Entry 4WNS (X-ray diffraction, 1.40 A resolution); this record covers chains A and B.

[Chain A (and B)]
Protein: Transthyretin
Organism: Homo sapiens
Notes: chain B of this document is another copy of the same molecule, construct and numbering; everything in this record applies to it too
UniProtKB: P02766 (TTHY_HUMAN); residues 1-127 here correspond to UniProt positions 21-147 (UniProt number = residue number + 20)
Chain sequence (127 residues; each row starts with the number of its first residue):
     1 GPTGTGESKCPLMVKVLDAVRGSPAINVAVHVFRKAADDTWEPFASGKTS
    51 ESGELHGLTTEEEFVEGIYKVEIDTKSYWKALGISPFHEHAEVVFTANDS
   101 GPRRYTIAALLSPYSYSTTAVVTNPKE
Disordered / not traced: 1-9, 125-127
UniProt features mapped onto this chain:
  - binding site (L-thyroxine): Lys15, Glu54, Ser117
  - modified residue: Cys10 (Sulfocysteine), Glu42 (4-carboxyglutamate), Ser52 (Phosphoserine)
  - glycosylation: Asn98 (N-linked (GlcNAc...) asparagine)

[How chain A and chain B interact]
Contacting residue pairs (41):
  Phe87(A) - Phe95(B)
  Phe87(A) - Tyr105(B)  hydrophobic
  Phe87(A) - Ile107(B)  hydrophobic
  Phe87(A) - Ala120(B)  hydrophobic
  Phe87(A) - Val122(B)  hydrophobic
  His88(A) - Val93(B)
  His88(A) - Val94(B)
  Glu89(A) - Val94(B)  hydrogen bond (backbone-backbone)
  Glu89(A) - Thr96(B)  hydrogen bond
  Glu92(A) - Glu92(B)
  Glu92(A) - Val94(B)
  Glu92(A) - Tyr116(B)  hydrogen bond (backbone-side chain)
  Val93(A) - His88(B)
  Val94(A) - His88(B)
  Val94(A) - Glu89(B)  hydrogen bond (backbone-backbone)
  Val94(A) - His90(B)
  Val94(A) - Glu92(B)
  Phe95(A) - Phe87(B)  hydrophobic
  Phe95(A) - Glu89(B)
  Thr96(A) - Glu89(B)  hydrogen bond
  Tyr105(A) - Phe87(B)  hydrophobic
  Ile107(A) - Phe87(B)  hydrophobic
  Tyr114(A) - Thr119(B)  hydrogen bond (backbone-side chain)
  Tyr114(A) - Ala120(B)  hydrogen bond (backbone-backbone)
  Ser115(A) - Thr118(B)  hydrogen bond (side chain-backbone)
  Ser115(A) - Thr119(B)  hydrogen bond
  Tyr116(A) - Glu92(B)  hydrogen bond (side chain-backbone)
  Tyr116(A) - Tyr116(B)
  Tyr116(A) - Ser117(B)
  Tyr116(A) - Thr118(B)  hydrogen bond (backbone-backbone)
  Ser117(A) - Tyr116(B)
  Ser117(A) - Ser117(B)
  Thr118(A) - His88(B)
  Thr118(A) - Ser115(B)  hydrogen bond (backbone-side chain)
  Thr118(A) - Tyr116(B)  hydrogen bond (backbone-backbone)
  Thr119(A) - Tyr114(B)
  Thr119(A) - Ser115(B)  hydrogen bond
  Ala120(A) - Phe87(B)  hydrophobic
  Ala120(A) - Tyr114(B)  hydrogen bond (backbone-backbone)
  Val122(A) - Phe87(B)  hydrophobic
  Val122(A) - Tyr114(B)  hydrophobic
Other interface residues (no listed pair), chain A (22 interface residues in all): Ile68, Lys70, Lys76, His90
Other interface residues (no listed pair), chain B (21 interface residues in all): Ile68, Lys76

[In short]
22 residues of chain A face 21 of chain B across their interface; the contacts include 15 hydrogen bonds.
Polar contacts include Glu89(A)-Thr96(B), Glu92(A)-Tyr116(B) and Tyr114(A)-Thr119(B). Curated annotation
(UniProt) lists 3 L-thyroxine-binding residues on chain A.
Both chains are Transthyretin (Homo sapiens). Entry 4WNS (Crystal structure of Transthyretin complexed with
pterostilbene) was determined by X-ray diffraction, deposited together with 4WNJ and 4WO0.
